8XWX - chains G and F of the 7 polymer chains in the assembly; structure by X-ray diffraction, 2.69 A resolution.

[Chain G (and F)]
Molecule: B-cell receptor-associated protein 31
Source organism: Homo sapiens
Notes: chain F of this document is another copy of the same molecule, construct and numbering; everything in this record applies to it too
UniProt: P51572 (BAP31_HUMAN); residues 168-233 here = UniProt positions 168-233
Amino-acid sequence (72 residues; row label = number of the first residue in the row):
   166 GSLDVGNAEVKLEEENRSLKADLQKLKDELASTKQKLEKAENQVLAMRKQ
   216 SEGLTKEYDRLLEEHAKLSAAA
Unresolved in the structure: 166-178, 236-237 (chain F: 166-169, 236-237)
Differences from the reference sequence: expression tag (166-167, 234-237)
What the authors report for this chain:
  - conformationally variable residues (order/disorder transition): Lys221 to Leu233

[How chain G and chain F interact]
Contacting residue pairs (5):
  Leu202(G) with Leu202(F), hydrophobic
  Leu219(G) with Leu219(F), hydrophobic; Tyr223(F)
  Leu226(G) with His230(F)
  His230(G) with His230(F)
Interface residues without a listed pair, chain G (5 interface residues in all): Leu191
Interface residues without a listed pair, chain F (6 interface residues in all): Leu191, Leu226

[Overview]
5 residues of chain G face 6 of chain F across their interface. From the paper: conformational variability at
Lys221(G).
Both chains are B-cell receptor-associated protein 31 (Homo sapiens). Entry 8XWX (Crystal structure of
FIS1-BAP31 complex from human) was determined by X-ray diffraction, deposited together with 7YA9.
